Entry 6PE4 (electron microscopy, 3.10 A resolution); this record covers chains A and P of the 16 polymer chains in the assembly.

[Chain A]
Molecule: V-type proton ATPase subunit a, vacuolar isoform
Source organism: Saccharomyces cerevisiae (strain ATCC 204508 / S288c)
UniProt: P32563 (VPH1_YEAST); residue numbers follow UniProt; this construct covers 1-840
Amino-acid sequence (1012 residues; numbered 1 to 1012; the number before each row is that of its first residue):
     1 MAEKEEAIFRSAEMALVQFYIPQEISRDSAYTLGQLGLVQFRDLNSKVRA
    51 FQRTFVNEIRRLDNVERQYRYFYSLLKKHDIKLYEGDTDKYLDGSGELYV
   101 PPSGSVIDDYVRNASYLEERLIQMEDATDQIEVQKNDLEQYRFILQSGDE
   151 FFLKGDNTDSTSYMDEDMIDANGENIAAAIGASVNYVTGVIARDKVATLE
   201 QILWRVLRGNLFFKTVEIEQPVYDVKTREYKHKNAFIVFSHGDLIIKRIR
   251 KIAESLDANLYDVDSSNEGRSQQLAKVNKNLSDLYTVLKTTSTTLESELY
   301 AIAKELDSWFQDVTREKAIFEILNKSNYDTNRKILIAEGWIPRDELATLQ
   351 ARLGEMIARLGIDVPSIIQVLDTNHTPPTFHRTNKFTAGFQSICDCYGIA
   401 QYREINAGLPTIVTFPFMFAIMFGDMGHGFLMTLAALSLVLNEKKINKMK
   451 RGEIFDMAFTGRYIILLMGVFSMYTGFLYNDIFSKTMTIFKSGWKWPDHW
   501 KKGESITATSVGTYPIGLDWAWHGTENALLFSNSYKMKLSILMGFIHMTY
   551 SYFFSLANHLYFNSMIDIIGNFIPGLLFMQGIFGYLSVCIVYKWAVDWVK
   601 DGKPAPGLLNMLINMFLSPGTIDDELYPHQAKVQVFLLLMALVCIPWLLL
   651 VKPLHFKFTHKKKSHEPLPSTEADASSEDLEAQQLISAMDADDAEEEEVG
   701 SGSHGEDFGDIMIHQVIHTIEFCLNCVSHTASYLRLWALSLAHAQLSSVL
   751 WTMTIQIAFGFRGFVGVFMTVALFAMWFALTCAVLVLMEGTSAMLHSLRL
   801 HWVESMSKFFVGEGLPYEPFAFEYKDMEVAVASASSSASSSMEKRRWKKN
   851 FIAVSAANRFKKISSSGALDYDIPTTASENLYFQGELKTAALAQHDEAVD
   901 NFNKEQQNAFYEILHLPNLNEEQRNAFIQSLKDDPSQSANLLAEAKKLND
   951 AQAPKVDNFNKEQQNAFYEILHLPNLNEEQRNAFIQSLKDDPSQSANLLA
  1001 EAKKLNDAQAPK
Disordered / not traced: 1-2, 156-183, 660-706, 836-1012
Sequence notes: expression tag (841-1012)
UniProt features mapped onto this chain:
  - modified residue: Ala-2 (N-acetylalanine)
  - mutagenesis: Asp-425 (D425N: Reduces assembly of V-ATPase complexes and reduces ATPase activity of the assembled complexes), Lys-538 (K538A: Reduces assembly of V-ATPase complexes), Lys-593 (K593A: Reduces ATPase activity), Gln-634 (Q634L: Reduces subunit stability), His-729 (H729R: Reduces ATPase activity), Arg-735 (R735L: Reduces subunit stability), Leu-739 (L739S: Reduces ATPase activity), His-743 (H743A/E/Y: Reduces ATPase activity), Leu-746 (L746S: Reduces ATPase activity), Leu-780 (L780S: Reduces assembly of V-ATPase complexes), Glu-789 (E789A/D/H/Q: Abolishes ATPase activity and proton transport, but does not affect complex assembly), Leu-800 (L800S: Reduces assembly of V-ATPase complexes), 4 further mutagenesis entries in UniProt

[Chain P]
Molecule: V-type proton ATPase subunit c
Source organism: Saccharomyces cerevisiae (strain ATCC 204508 / S288c)
UniProt: P25515 (VATL1_YEAST); residue numbers follow UniProt; this construct covers 1-160
Amino-acid sequence (160 residues; row label = number of the first residue in the row):
     1 MTELCPVYAPFFGAIGCASAIIFTSLGAAYGTAKSGVGICATCVLRPDLL
    51 FKNIVPVIMAGIIAIYGLVVSVLVCYSLGQKQALYTGFIQLGAGLSVGLS
   101 GLAAGFAIGIVGDAGVRGSSQQPRLFVGMILILIFAEVLGLYGLIVALLL
   151 NSRATQDVVC
Disordered / not traced: 1, 160
UniProt features mapped onto this chain:
  - site: Glu-137 (Essential for proton translocation)
  - mutagenesis: Glu-137 (E137D: Partial inactivation; E137Q/V/K: Inactivation)

[How chain A and chain P interact]
Residue-residue contacts (26; chain A residue first):
  Glu-453(A) / Lys-52(P)  salt bridge
  Met-457(A) / Val-127(P)  hydrophobic
  Leu-529(A) / Ser-152(P)
  Asn-533(A) / Leu-149(P)
  Arg-735(A) / Tyr-142(P)
  Trp-737(A) / Ile-145(P)  hydrophobic
  Ala-738(A) / Leu-141(P)
  Ala-738(A) / Ile-145(P)
  Leu-741(A) / Ile-145(P)  hydrophobic
  Ala-742(A) / Leu-141(P)  hydrophobic
  Ala-742(A) / Leu-144(P)  hydrophobic
  Gln-745(A) / Leu-148(P)
  Leu-746(A) / Tyr-66(P)  hydrophobic
  Val-749(A) / Leu-73(P)  hydrophobic
  Met-788(A) / Ile-58(P)  hydrophobic
  Met-788(A) / Ile-62(P)  hydrophobic
  Ser-792(A) / Ile-134(P)
  Ser-792(A) / Glu-137(P)  hydrogen bond
  Leu-795(A) / Ile-130(P)  hydrophobic
  Leu-795(A) / Leu-131(P)  hydrophobic
  Leu-795(A) / Ile-134(P)  hydrophobic
  His-796(A) / Ile-134(P)
  His-796(A) / Phe-135(P)
  His-796(A) / Val-138(P)
  Arg-799(A) / Phe-135(P)
  Trp-802(A) / Leu-131(P)  hydrophobic
Interface residues without a listed pair, chain A (23 interface residues in all): Ile-454, Leu-739, Met-753, Val-784, Leu-798
Interface residues without a listed pair, chain P (24 interface residues in all): Leu-49, Ile-65, Leu-68, Val-69, Phe-126

[Summary]
23 residues of chain A and 24 residues of chain P are in contact, with 1 hydrogen bond and 1 salt bridge.
Polar pairs include Glu-453(A)/Lys-52(P) and Ser-792(A)/Glu-137(P). UniProt lists 16 mutagenesis sites on
chain A; one mutagenesis site on chain P.
Chain A is V-type proton ATPase subunit a, vacuolar isoform and chain P is V-type proton ATPase subunit c,
both from Saccharomyces cerevisiae (strain ATCC 204508 / S288c); the structure, Yeast Vo motor in complex with
1 VopQ molecule, was determined by electron microscopy, deposited together with 6PE5.
